Entry 3CO0 (X-ray diffraction, 1.93 A resolution); this record covers chains P and S.

Chain P:
Molecule: Subtilisin BPN'
From: Bacillus amyloliquefaciens
Notes: fragment: Prodomain
UniProtKB: P00782 (SUBT_BACAM); aligned to UniProt positions 32-104 over residues 4-76 (the alignment contains insertions or deletions, so no single offset holds)
Amino-acid sequence (80 residues; each row starts with the number of its first residue):
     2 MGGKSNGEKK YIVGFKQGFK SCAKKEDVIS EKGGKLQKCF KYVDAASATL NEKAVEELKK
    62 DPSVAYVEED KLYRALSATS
Disordered / not traced: 2-8, 80-81
Sequence notes: expression tag (2-3, 78-81); engineered mutation Glu-27 (Lys57 in P00782), Leu-37 (Val67 in P00782), Cys-40 (Gln70 in P00782), Glu-57 (Lys87 in P00782), Lys-72 (His102 in P00782), Leu-73 (Val103 in P00782), Tyr-74 (Ala104 in P00782), Arg-75 (His105 in P00782), Leu-77 (Tyr107 in P00782)
Disulfides: Cys-23/Cys-40

Chain S:
Molecule: Subtilisin BPN'
From: Bacillus amyloliquefaciens
Notes: EC 3.4.21.62; fragment: Enzyme domain
UniProtKB: P00782 (SUBT_BACAM); residues 1-275 here correspond to UniProt positions 108-382 (UniProt number = residue number + 107)
Amino-acid sequence (266 residues; row label = number of the first residue in the row; note: 9 numbers in that range are skipped by the numbering (no residue carries them; nothing is unmodelled there)):
     1 AKCVSYGVAQ IKAPALHSQG YTGSNVKVAV LASGIDSSHP DLNVAGGASF VPSETNPFQD
    61 NNSHGTHVAG TVLA
    84 VAPSASLYAV KVLGADGSGQ ASWIINGIEW AIANNMDVIN MSLGSPSGSA ALKAAVDKAV
   144 ASGVVVVAAA GNSGTSGSSS TVSYPAKYPS VIAVGAVDSS NQRAPFSSVG PELDVMAPGV
   204 SICSTLPGGK YGALSGTAMA SPHVAGAAAL ILSKHPNWTN TQVRSSLENT ATKLGDSFYY
   264 GKGLINVEAA AQ
Disordered / not traced: 1-3
Sequence notes: engineered mutation Lys-2 (Gln109 in P00782), Cys-3 (Ser110 in P00782), Ser-5 (Pro112 in P00782), Ala-9 (Ser116 in P00782), Leu-31 (Ile138 in P00782), Ala-32 (Asp139 in P00782), Asn-43 (Lys150 in P00782), Phe-50 (Met157 in P00782), Ala-74 (Gly190 in P00782), Ala-104 (Tyr211 in P00782), Ser-128 (Gly235 in P00782), Ser-156 (Glu263 in P00782), Ser-166 (Gly273 in P00782), Ala-169 (Gly276 in P00782), Pro-188 (Ser295 in P00782), Cys-206 (Gln313 in P00782), Gly-212 (Asn319 in P00782), Leu-217 (Tyr324 in P00782), Ser-218 (Asn325 in P00782), Ala-221 (Ser328 in P00782), Ala-254 (Thr361 in P00782), Glu-271 (Gln378 in P00782)
Bound ions: Zn2+ site 1 near His-17 (its only coordinating residue here); Zn2+ site 2: His-39, Asp-41; Zn2+ site 3: Ala-169, Val-174; Zn2+ site 4 near His-238 (its only coordinating residue here)
Reported in the primary citation:
  - conformationally variable residues (side-chain flip): His-64
  - mutagenesis - S221A: abolished catalytic activity (citing earlier work)
  - mutagenesis - D32A: decreased catalytic activity

Chain P / chain S interface:
Residue-residue contacts (72):
  Lys-11(P) / Gln-103(S)
  Ile-13(P) / Ala-104(S)  hydrophobic
  Ile-13(P) / Ala-134(S)  hydrophobic
  Lys-39(P) / Asn-109(S)
  Phe-41(P) / Ser-105(S)
  Phe-41(P) / Ile-108(S)  hydrophobic
  Phe-41(P) / Asn-109(S)
  Phe-41(P) / Glu-112(S)
  Lys-42(P) / Glu-112(S)  hydrogen bond (backbone-side chain)
  Lys-42(P) / Ala-116(S)
  Tyr-43(P) / Glu-112(S)  hydrogen bond (backbone-side chain)
  Tyr-43(P) / Ile-115(S)
  Tyr-43(P) / Ala-116(S)
  Tyr-43(P) / Lys-141(S)
  Val-44(P) / Glu-112(S)  hydrogen bond (backbone-side chain)
  Val-44(P) / Ala-134(S)
  Val-44(P) / Ala-137(S)  hydrophobic
  Val-44(P) / Ala-138(S)
  Val-44(P) / Lys-141(S)
  Ser-48(P) / Ser-105(S)
  Tyr-67(P) / Ala-134(S)
  Glu-69(P) / Ser-132(S)  hydrogen bond
  Glu-69(P) / Ala-133(S)  hydrogen bond (side chain-backbone)
  Glu-69(P) / Ala-134(S)  hydrogen bond (side chain-backbone)
  Asp-71(P) / Gln-103(S)  hydrogen bond
  Asp-71(P) / Ala-104(S)  hydrogen bond (side chain-backbone)
  Asp-71(P) / Ser-105(S)  hydrogen bond
  Lys-72(P) / Gly-102(S)
  Lys-72(P) / Gln-103(S)
  Lys-72(P) / Ala-104(S)  hydrogen bond (backbone-backbone)
  Lys-72(P) / Ser-128(S)  hydrogen bond
  Lys-72(P) / Ser-130(S)
  Leu-73(P) / Gly-102(S)
  Leu-73(P) / Gln-103(S)
  Leu-73(P) / Ser-128(S)
  Tyr-74(P) / Leu-96(S)
  Tyr-74(P) / Gly-100(S)
  Tyr-74(P) / Ser-101(S)
  Tyr-74(P) / Gly-102(S)  hydrogen bond (backbone-backbone)
  Tyr-74(P) / Ala-104(S)  hydrophobic
  Tyr-74(P) / Ile-107(S)  hydrophobic
  Tyr-74(P) / Gly-127(S)
  Tyr-74(P) / Ser-128(S)
  Tyr-74(P) / Ser-130(S)  hydrogen bond (side chain-backbone)
  Tyr-74(P) / Gly-131(S)
  Tyr-74(P) / Ser-132(S)  hydrogen bond (side chain-backbone)
  Tyr-74(P) / Leu-135(S)
  Tyr-74(P) / Tyr-167(S)
  Arg-75(P) / Gly-100(S)
  Arg-75(P) / Ser-101(S)
  Arg-75(P) / Leu-126(S)
  Arg-75(P) / Gly-127(S)  hydrogen bond (backbone-backbone)
  Ala-76(P) / His-64(S)
  Ala-76(P) / Leu-96(S)  hydrophobic
  Ala-76(P) / Gly-100(S)  hydrogen bond (backbone-backbone)
  Ala-76(P) / Ser-125(S)
  Leu-77(P) / Ser-125(S)  hydrogen bond (backbone-backbone)
  Leu-77(P) / Leu-126(S)
  Leu-77(P) / Gly-127(S)
  Leu-77(P) / Ala-152(S)
  Leu-77(P) / Gly-154(S)
  Leu-77(P) / Asn-155(S)  hydrogen bond (backbone-side chain)
  Leu-77(P) / Ser-166(S)
  Leu-77(P) / Gly-219(S)
  Leu-77(P) / Thr-220(S)
  Leu-77(P) / Ala-221(S)  hydrogen bond (backbone-backbone)
  Ser-78(P) / Asn-155(S)
  Ser-78(P) / Leu-217(S)
  Ser-78(P) / Ser-218(S)
  Ser-78(P) / Ala-221(S)
  Ser-78(P) / Met-222(S)
  Ala-79(P) / Ser-218(S)  hydrogen bond (backbone-backbone)
Other interface residues (no listed pair), chain P (20 interface residues in all): Asp-45
Other interface residues (no listed pair), chain S (41 interface residues in all): Asp-99, Pro-129, Pro-168
From the paper, about this interface:
  - residue pairs: Ala-79(P)/Ser-218(S)

Summary:
20 residues of chain P face 41 of chain S across their interface; the contacts include 20 hydrogen bonds.
Polar contacts include Lys-42(P)/Glu-112(S), Tyr-43(P)/Glu-112(S) and Val-44(P)/Glu-112(S). The authors report
a contact between Ala-79(P) and Ser-218(S). His-39(S) and Asp-41(S) coordinate Zn2+ site 2. The paper reports
that S221A of chain S abolishes catalytic activity; conformational variability at His-64(S).
Here chain P is Subtilisin BPN' and chain S is Subtilisin BPN', both from Bacillus amyloliquefaciens. Entry
3CO0 (Substrate Complex of Fluoride-sensitive Engineered Subtilisin SUBT_BACAM) was determined by X-ray
diffraction, deposited together with 3BGO.
